PDB entry 2OC8 | X-ray diffraction, 2.66 A resolution | chains A and C of the 4 polymer chains in the assembly

[Chain A (and C)]
Molecule: Hepatitis C virus
Source organism: Hepatitis C virus
Notes: fragment: NS3 protease domain (N-terminal T7 epitope -NS3 residues 1-181-C-terminal His Tag) with bound Zn, Chain A and C; chain C of this document is another copy of the same molecule, construct and numbering; everything in this record applies to it too
Reference sequence: Q9ELS8 (Q9ELS8_9HEPC); residues 1-181 here correspond to UniProt positions 1027-1207 (UniProt number = residue number + 1026)
Sequence (200 residues; numbered -10 to 189; the number before each row is that of its first residue; numbers below 1 keep their minus sign (Met-10 is residue -10)):
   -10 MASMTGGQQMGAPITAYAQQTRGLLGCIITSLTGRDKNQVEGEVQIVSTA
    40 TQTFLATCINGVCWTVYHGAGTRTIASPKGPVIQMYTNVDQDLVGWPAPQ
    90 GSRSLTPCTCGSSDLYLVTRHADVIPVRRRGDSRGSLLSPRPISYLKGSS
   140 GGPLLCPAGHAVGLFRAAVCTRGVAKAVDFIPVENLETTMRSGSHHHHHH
Disordered / not traced: -10 to -2, 182-189 (chain C: -10 to 27, 180-189)
Construct notes: cloning artifact (-10 to 0, 182-183); conflict Arg119 (Gln1145 in Q9ELS8); expression tag (184-189)
Covalent attachments: beta-mercaptoethanol (BME) linked to Cys16; boceprevir (bound form) (U5G) linked to Ser139
Bound ions: Zn2+: Cys97, Cys99, Cys145
Ligand contacts: boceprevir (bound form) (U5G): Gln41, Thr42, Phe43, Val55, His57, Arg123, Ile132, Leu135, Lys136, Gly137, Ser138, Phe154, Arg155, Ala156, Ala157, Val158, Cys159, Asp168

[How chain A and chain C interact]
Pairs across the interface (19; chain A residue first):
  Ala1(A) with Tyr105(C)
  Pro2(A) with Tyr105(C); Val113(C); Cys145(C); Pro146(C); Gly148(C)
  Ile3(A) with Pro146(C), hydrogen bond (backbone-backbone); Ala147(C); Gly148(C)
  Tyr105(A) with Cys99(C); Pro146(C); Ala147(C), hydrophobic
  Val113(A) with Ala147(C); His149(C), hydrogen bond (backbone-side chain)
  Pro115(A) with Thr98(C); Cys99(C), hydrophobic
  Leu127(A) with Thr98(C); Cys99(C), hydrophobic
  Ser128(A) with Thr98(C), hydrogen bond
Also at the interface, not in a pair above, chain A (9 interface residues in all): Thr4
Also at the interface, not in a pair above, chain C (11 interface residues in all): Ser101, Leu144

[Summary]
Chain A and chain C form an interface of 9 and 11 residues respectively; the contacts include 3 hydrogen
bonds. Among the polar pairs are Val113(A)-His149(C), Ser128(A)-Thr98(C) and Ile3(A)-Pro146(C). Boceprevir
(bound form) is covalently linked to Ser139(A). Cys97(A), Cys99(A) and Cys145(A) form the Zn2+ site.
Both chains are Hepatitis C virus (Hepatitis C virus). Entry 2OC8 (Structure of Hepatitis C Viral NS3 protease
domain complexed with NS4A peptide and ketoamide SCH503034) was determined by X-ray diffraction (same
publication as 2O8M, 2OBO, 2OBQ, 2OC0, 2OC1 and 2OC7).
